Entry 9FTK (X-ray diffraction, 1.76 A resolution); this record covers chains A and B of the 4 polymer chains in the assembly.

Chain A (and B):
Name: Trans-O-hydroxybenzylidenepyruvate hydratase-aldolase
Organism: Pseudomonas fluorescens
Notes: EC 4.1.2.45; chain B of this document is another copy of the same molecule, construct and numbering; everything in this record applies to it too
UniProt: C3KFM9 (C3KFM9_PSEFL); numbering as in UniProt (aligned over 1-334)
Amino-acid sequence (346 residues; each row starts with the number of its first residue; numbers below 1 keep their minus sign (Met-11 is residue -11)):
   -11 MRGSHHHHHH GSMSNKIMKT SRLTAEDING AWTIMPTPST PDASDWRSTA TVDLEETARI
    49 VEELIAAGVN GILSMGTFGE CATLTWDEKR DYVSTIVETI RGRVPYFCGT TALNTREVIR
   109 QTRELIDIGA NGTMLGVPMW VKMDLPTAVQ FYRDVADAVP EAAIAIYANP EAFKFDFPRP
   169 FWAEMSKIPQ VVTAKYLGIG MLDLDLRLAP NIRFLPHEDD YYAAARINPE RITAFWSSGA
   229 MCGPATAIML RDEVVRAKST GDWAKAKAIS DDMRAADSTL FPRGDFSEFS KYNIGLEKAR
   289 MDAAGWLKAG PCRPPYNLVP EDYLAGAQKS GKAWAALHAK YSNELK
Unresolved in the structure: -11 to 8
Construct notes: initiating methionine (-11); expression tag (-10 to 0)
Glycans and other covalent adducts: (4R)-4-hydroxy-4-(2-hydroxyphenyl)butanoic acid (KRN) linked to Lys183

How chain A and chain B interact:
Residue-residue contacts - 23 pairs, chain A then chain B:
  Gly188(A) - Gly188(B)
  Gly188(A) - Asp208(B)
  Met189(A) - Asp208(B)
  Met189(A) - Arg262(B)
  Asp191(A) - Tyr210(B)
  Leu192(A) - Arg262(B)
  Arg195(A) - Asp259(B)  salt bridge
  Arg195(A) - Arg262(B)
  Asp208(A) - Gly188(B)
  Asp208(A) - Met189(B)
  Tyr210(A) - Asp191(B)
  Ala211(A) - Ile215(B)
  Arg214(A) - Arg214(B)  hydrogen bond (backbone-side chain)
  Arg214(A) - Ile215(B)
  Arg214(A) - Pro217(B)
  Ile215(A) - Ala211(B)
  Ile215(A) - Arg214(B)  hydrogen bond (backbone-side chain)
  Ile215(A) - Ile215(B)  hydrophobic
  Pro217(A) - Arg214(B)
  Lys255(A) - Asp191(B)  salt bridge
  Asp259(A) - Arg195(B)  salt bridge
  Arg262(A) - Met189(B)
  Arg262(A) - Leu192(B)
Also at the interface, not in a pair above, chain A (16 interface residues in all): Ile187, Ser258
Also at the interface, not in a pair above, chain B (17 interface residues in all): Ile187, Asn216, Ser258, Ala263

In short:
Chain A and chain B form an interface of 16 and 17 residues respectively, with 2 hydrogen bonds and 3 salt
bridges. Among the polar pairs are Arg195(A)-Asp259(B), Lys255(A)-Asp191(B) and Arg214(A)-Arg214(B).
Both chains are Trans-O-hydroxybenzylidenepyruvate hydratase-aldolase (Pseudomonas fluorescens). Entry 9FTK
(Crystal structure of trans-o-hydroxybenzylidenepyruvate hydratase-aldolase from Pseudomonas fluorescens N3
bound to substrate intermediate) was determined by X-ray diffraction, deposited together with 9FXR and 9FRT.
